Entry 7K33 (X-ray diffraction, 3.11 A resolution); this record covers chains A and C of the 3 polymer chains in the assembly.

== Chain A ==
Name: Endonuclease Q
From: Pyrococcus furiosus
UniProtKB: I6V2I0 (I6V2I0_9EURY); numbering as in UniProt (aligned over 1-400)
Sequence (400 residues; numbered 1 to 400; the number before each row is that of its first residue):
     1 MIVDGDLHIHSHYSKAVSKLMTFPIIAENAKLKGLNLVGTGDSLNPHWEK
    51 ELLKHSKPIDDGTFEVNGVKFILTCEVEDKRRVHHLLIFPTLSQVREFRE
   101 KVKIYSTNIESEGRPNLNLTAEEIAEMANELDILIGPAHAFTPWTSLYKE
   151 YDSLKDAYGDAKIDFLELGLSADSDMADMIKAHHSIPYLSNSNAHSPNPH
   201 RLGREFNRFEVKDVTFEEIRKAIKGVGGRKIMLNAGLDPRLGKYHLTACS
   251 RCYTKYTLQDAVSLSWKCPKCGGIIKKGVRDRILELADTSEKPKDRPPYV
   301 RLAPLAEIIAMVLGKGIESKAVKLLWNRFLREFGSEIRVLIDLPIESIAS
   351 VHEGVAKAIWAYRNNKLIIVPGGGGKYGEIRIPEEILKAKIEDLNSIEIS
Not modelled in the structure: 396-400
Sequence notes: engineered mutation Asn-193 (Asp in I6V2I0)
Bound ions: Zn2+ site 1: Glu-76, His-84, His-139, Asn-193; Mg2+: Gly-169, Leu-170, Ala-172, Glu-205, Leu-237, Tyr-299; Zn2+ site 2: Cys-249, Cys-252, Cys-268, Cys-271
From the paper describing this entry:
  - Zn2+ coordination: Glu-76, His-84, His-139
  - mutagenesis - W144A: decreased catalytic activity on dI and AP site-containing DNA substrates (citing earlier work)
  - mutagenesis - K15A: decreased catalytic activity
  - mutagenesis - R82A: decreased catalytic activity on dU, dI, and AP site-containing DNA
  - mutagenesis - K243A: abolished catalytic activity on dI-containing substrate (citing earlier work)
  - mutagenesis - Y244A: decreased catalytic activity (citing earlier work)
  - mutagenesis - Y244F: unchanged catalytic activity (citing earlier work)
  - mutagenesis - S171A: decreased catalytic activity on dU- and dI-containing substrates
  - mutagenesis - S171A: decreased catalytic activity on AP site-containing DNA
  - mutagenesis - E76A, H84A, H139A: abolished catalytic activity (citing earlier work)
  - specificity-determining residues: His-139, Gly-169, Ser-171, Lys-243 (proposed by the authors, not directly observed)
  - catalytic residues: His-8, His-10, Arg-114, His-195 (proposed by the authors, not directly observed)

== Chain C ==
Molecule: 27-nt DNA strand
Sequence (27 nucleotides; numbered 1 to 27; the number before each row is that of its first residue):
     1 GCAGACCGACGACXTGTAGCGAACGAC
Modified residues: 3DR (1',2'-dideoxyribofuranose-5'-phosphate) at position 14

== How chain A and chain C interact ==
Residue-residue contacts - 35 pairs, chain A then chain C:
  His-10(A) / 3DR_14(C)  phosphate contact
  Ala-16(A) / DC13(C)  base contact
  Ala-16(A) / DT15(C)  sugar contact
  Val-17(A) / DG16(C)  sugar contact
  Ser-18(A) / DG16(C)  hydrogen bond to the phosphate
  Ser-18(A) / DT17(C)  hydrogen bond to the phosphate
  Leu-20(A) / DT17(C)  phosphate contact
  Arg-82(A) / DG11(C)  base contact
  Arg-82(A) / DA12(C)  base contact
  His-84(A) / 3DR_14(C)  salt bridge to the phosphate
  Arg-114(A) / DC13(C)  sugar contact
  Arg-114(A) / 3DR_14(C)  salt bridge to the phosphate
  His-139(A) / 3DR_14(C)  salt bridge to the phosphate
  Thr-142(A) / DC13(C)  phosphate contact
  Trp-144(A) / DA12(C)  sugar contact
  Trp-144(A) / DC13(C)  phosphate contact
  Thr-145(A) / DC13(C)  hydrogen bond to the phosphate
  Leu-170(A) / 3DR_14(C)  sugar contact
  Ser-192(A) / 3DR_14(C)  sugar contact
  Asn-193(A) / 3DR_14(C)  sugar contact
  His-195(A) / DC13(C)  sugar contact
  His-195(A) / 3DR_14(C)  salt bridge to the phosphate
  His-195(A) / DT15(C)  sugar contact
  His-195(A) / DG16(C)  phosphate contact
  Ser-196(A) / DG16(C)  phosphate contact
  Ser-196(A) / DT17(C)  phosphate contact
  Asn-198(A) / DT17(C)  phosphate contact
  Arg-201(A) / DG16(C)  salt bridge to the phosphate
  Arg-204(A) / 3DR_14(C)  sugar contact
  Arg-204(A) / DT15(C)  salt bridge to the phosphate
  Lys-243(A) / DC13(C)  salt bridge to the phosphate
  Lys-243(A) / DT15(C)  salt bridge to the phosphate
  Tyr-244(A) / DC13(C)  phosphate contact
  Arg-251(A) / DG11(C)  salt bridge to the phosphate
  Tyr-377(A) / DT15(C)  hydrogen bond to the phosphate
Other interface residues (no listed pair), chain A (28 interface residues in all): Lys-15, Glu-76, Ser-250, Tyr-253

== In short ==
28 residues of chain A and 7 residues of chain C are in contact; the contacts include 4 hydrogen bonds and 9
salt bridges. Polar pairs include Ser-18(A)/DG16(C), Ser-18(A)/DT17(C) and Thr-145(A)/DC13(C). The paper
reports catalytic residues His-8(A), His-10(A) and Arg-114(A) among others; E76A, H84A and H139A of chain A
abolish catalytic activity; 10 substitutions were tested in all.
Chain A is Endonuclease Q (Pyrococcus furiosus) and chain C is a 27-nt DNA strand; the structure, Crystal
structure of Endonuclease Q complex with 27-mer duplex substrate with an abasic lesion at the ..., was
determined by X-ray diffraction together with 7K30, 7K31 and 7K32 from the same study.
